1FZB - chains C and F of the 8 polymer chains in the assembly; structure by X-ray diffraction, 2.90 A resolution.

== Chain C (and F) ==
Name: Fibrinogen
Organism: Homo sapiens
Notes: fragment: double fragment d; chain F of this document is another copy of the same molecule, construct and numbering; everything in this record applies to it too
UniProt: P02679 (FIBG_HUMAN); aligned to UniProt positions 111-429 over residues 88-406 (the alignment contains insertions or deletions, so no single offset holds)
Chain sequence (319 residues; each row starts with the number of its first residue):
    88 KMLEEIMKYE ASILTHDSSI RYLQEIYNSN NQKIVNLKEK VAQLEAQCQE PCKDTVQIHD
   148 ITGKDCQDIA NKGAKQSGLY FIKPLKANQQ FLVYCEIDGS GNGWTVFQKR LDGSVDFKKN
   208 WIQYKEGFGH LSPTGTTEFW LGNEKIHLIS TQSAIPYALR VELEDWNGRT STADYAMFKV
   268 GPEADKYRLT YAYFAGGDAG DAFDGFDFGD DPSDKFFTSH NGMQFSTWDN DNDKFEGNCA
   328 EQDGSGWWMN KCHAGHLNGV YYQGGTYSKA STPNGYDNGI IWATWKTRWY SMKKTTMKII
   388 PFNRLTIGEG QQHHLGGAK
Disordered / not traced: 397-406 (chain F: 399-406)
Construct notes: conflict Lys88 (Ile114 in P02679)
Cystine bridges: Cys153-Cys182, Cys326-Cys339
Metal / ion sites: Ca2+: Asp318, Asp320, Phe322

== How chain C and chain F interact ==
Pairs across the interface (19; chain C residue first):
  Ala241(C) with Asp291(F)
  Met264(C) with Asn308(F); Gly309(F)
  Lys266(C) with Phe303(F)
  Ala271(C) with Pro299(F)
  Asp272(C) with Asp298(F); Pro299(F); Ser300(F)
  Arg275(C) with Ser300(F); Phe304(F)
  Thr277(C) with Phe303(F)
  Tyr278(C) with Lys321(F)
  Ala279(C) with Asn308(F); Gly309(F); Met310(F), hydrophobic; Lys321(F), hydrogen bond (backbone-side chain)
  Tyr280(C) with Arg275(F); Gly309(F)
  Asn308(C) with Lys321(F)
Other interface residues (no listed pair), chain C (14 interface residues in all): Ile242, Pro243, Gly309
Other interface residues (no listed pair), chain F (14 interface residues in all): Thr277, Ala279, Tyr280

== Overview ==
Chain C and chain F each contribute 14 residues to their interface, with 1 hydrogen bond. The hydrogen-bonded
pair is Ala279(C)-Lys321(F). The Ca2+ site is built by Asp318(C), Asp320(C) and Phe322(C).
Chain C and chain F are both Fibrinogen (Homo sapiens); the structure, Crystal structure of crosslinked
fragment D, was determined by X-ray diffraction (same publication as 1FZA).
